Entry 6ZY3 (electron microscopy, 3.30 A resolution); this record covers chains D and E of the 12 polymer chains in the assembly.

Chain D:
Molecule: YrbD protein
Organism: Escherichia coli B185
UniProt: D6IEA5 (D6IEA5_ECOLX); residue numbers follow UniProt; this construct covers 1-183
Chain sequence (183 residues; row label = number of the first residue in the row):
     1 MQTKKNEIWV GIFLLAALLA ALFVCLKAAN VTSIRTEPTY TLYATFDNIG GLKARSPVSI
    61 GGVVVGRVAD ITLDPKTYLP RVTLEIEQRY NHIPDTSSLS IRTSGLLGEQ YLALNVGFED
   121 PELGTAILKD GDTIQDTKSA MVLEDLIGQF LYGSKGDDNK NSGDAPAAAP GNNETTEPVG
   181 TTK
Not modelled in the structure: 1-2, 30-36, 114-125, 153-183
From the paper describing this entry:
  - mutagenesis - L143E, I147E, Y152E: decreased growth in response to chlorpromazine
  - mutagenesis - I147E: decreased stability in response to SDS
  - mutagenesis - F150E: unchanged growth in response to cellular survivability

Chain E:
Molecule: Uncharacterized protein
Organism: Escherichia coli 2.3916
UniProt: I2X585 (I2X585_ECOLX); numbering as in UniProt (aligned over 1-260)
Chain sequence (260 residues; row label = number of the first residue in the row):
     1 MLLNALASLG HKGIKTLRTF GRAGLMLFNA LVGKPEFRKH APLLVRQLYN VGVLSMLIIV
    61 VSGVFIGMVL GLQGYLVLTT YSAETSLGML VALSLLRELG PVVAALLFAG RAGSALTAEI
   121 GLMRATEQLS SMEMMAVDPL RRVISPRFWA GVISLPLLTV IFVAVGIWGG SLVGVSWKGI
   181 DSGFFWSAMQ NAVDWRMDLV NCLIKSVVFA ITVTWISLFN GYDAIPTSAG ISRATTRTVV
   241 HSSLAVLGLD FVLTALMFGN
Not modelled in the structure: 259-260
From the paper describing this entry:
  - binding site for the ligand PEE: Leu-70, Val-77, Tyr-81, Met-89, Leu-93, Glu-98, Leu-99
  - mutagenesis - E98R: decreased growth in response to chlorpromazine

Chain D / chain E interface:
Residue-residue contacts - 7 pairs, chain D then chain E:
  Lys-4(D) / Ala-7(E)
  Glu-7(D) / Leu-6(E)
  Glu-7(D) / Gly-10(E)
  Glu-7(D) / His-11(E)  salt bridge
  Ile-8(D) / Leu-6(E)
  Ile-8(D) / Ala-7(E)
  Ile-12(D) / Leu-6(E)  hydrophobic
Also at the interface, not in a pair above, chain D (8 interface residues in all): Val-10, Gly-11, Leu-14, Leu-15
Also at the interface, not in a pair above, chain E (6 interface residues in all): Leu-3, Leu-9

Summary:
8 residues of chain D face 6 of chain E across their interface, with 1 salt bridge. The salt-bridged pair is
Glu-7(D)/His-11(E). From the paper: a binding site for the ligand PEE at Leu-70(E), Val-77(E) and Tyr-81(E)
among others; L143E, I147E and Y152E of chain D reduce growth in response to chlorpromazine; 5 substitutions
were tested in all.
Chain D is YrbD protein (Escherichia coli B185) and chain E is Uncharacterized protein (Escherichia coli
2.3916); the structure, Cryo-EM structure of MlaFEDB in complex with phospholipid, was determined by electron
microscopy together with 6ZY2, 6ZY4 and 6ZY9 from the same study.
